PDB entry 6L0I | X-ray diffraction, 2.20 A resolution | chains A and C

== Chain A (and C) ==
Protein: Dihydroorotase
Source organism: Saccharomyces cerevisiae S288C
Notes: EC 3.5.2.3; chain C of this document is another copy of the same molecule, construct and numbering; everything in this record applies to it too
UniProt: P20051 (PYRC_YEAST); numbering as in UniProt (aligned over 1-364)
Sequence (372 residues; numbered 1 to 372; the number before each row is that of its first residue):
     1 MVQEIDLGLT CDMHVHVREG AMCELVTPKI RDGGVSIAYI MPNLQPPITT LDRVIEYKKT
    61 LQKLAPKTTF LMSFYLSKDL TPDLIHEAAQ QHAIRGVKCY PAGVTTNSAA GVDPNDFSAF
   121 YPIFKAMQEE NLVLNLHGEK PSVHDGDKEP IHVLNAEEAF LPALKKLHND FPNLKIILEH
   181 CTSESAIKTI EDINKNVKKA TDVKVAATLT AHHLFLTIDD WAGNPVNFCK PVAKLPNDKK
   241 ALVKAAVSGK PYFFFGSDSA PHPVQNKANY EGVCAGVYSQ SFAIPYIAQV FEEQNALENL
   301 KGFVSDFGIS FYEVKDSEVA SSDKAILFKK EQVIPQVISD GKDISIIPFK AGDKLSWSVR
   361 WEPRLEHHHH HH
Not modelled in the structure: 1, 366-372
Sequence notes: expression tag (365-372)
Modified / non-standard residues: Lys-98 (lysine nz-carboxylic acid; KCX)
Bound ions: Zn2+ site 1: His-14, His-16, Lys-98, Asp-258 (together with (2S)-2-hydroxybutanedioic acid); Zn2+ site 2: Lys-98, His-137, His-180 (together with (2S)-2-hydroxybutanedioic acid)
Residues lining bound ligands: (2S)-2-hydroxybutanedioic acid (LMR): His-14, His-16, Arg-18, Asn-43, Lys-98, Thr-105, Thr-106, His-137, His-180, Lys-230, Asp-258, Ala-260, His-262, Ala-275, Gly-276

== Chain A / chain C interface ==
Pairs across the interface (61; chain A residue first):
  Ser-142(A) with Asp-219(C), hydrogen bond
  His-144(A) with Thr-217(C); Pro-236(C); Lys-239(C)
  Pro-150(A) with Pro-236(C), hydrophobic
  His-152(A) with Asp-219(C); Leu-235(C); Pro-236(C)
  Val-153(A) with Ile-218(C), hydrophobic; Asp-219(C), hydrogen bond (backbone-side chain)
  Leu-154(A) with Leu-154(C), hydrophobic; Ile-218(C), hydrophobic
  Thr-217(A) with His-144(C)
  Ile-218(A) with Leu-154(C), hydrophobic; Ile-218(C), hydrophobic
  Asp-219(A) with Ser-142(C), hydrogen bond; His-144(C), salt bridge; His-152(C); Val-153(C), hydrogen bond (side chain-backbone)
  Trp-221(A) with Trp-221(C), hydrophobic
  Ala-222(A) with Trp-221(C), hydrophobic; Phe-228(C)
  Gly-223(A) with Phe-228(C); Gly-272(C), hydrogen bond (backbone-backbone); Val-273(C), hydrogen bond (backbone-backbone)
  Asn-224(A) with Tyr-270(C); Glu-271(C); Gly-272(C), hydrogen bond (side chain-backbone)
  Pro-225(A) with Asn-269(C); Tyr-270(C); Val-273(C)
  Val-226(A) with Tyr-270(C), hydrogen bond (backbone-backbone)
  Phe-228(A) with Ala-222(C); Gly-223(C)
  Leu-235(A) with His-152(C); Leu-154(C), hydrophobic
  Pro-236(A) with His-144(C); Pro-150(C), hydrophobic; His-152(C)
  Val-264(A) with Tyr-270(C), hydrophobic
  Lys-267(A) with Asn-269(C); Tyr-270(C)
  Ala-268(A) with Ala-268(C); Asn-269(C); Tyr-270(C)
  Asn-269(A) with Pro-225(C); Lys-267(C); Ala-268(C)
  Tyr-270(A) with Asn-224(C); Pro-225(C); Val-226(C), hydrogen bond (backbone-backbone); Val-264(C), hydrophobic; Ala-268(C); Ile-347(C)
  Glu-271(A) with Gly-223(C); Asn-224(C)
  Gly-272(A) with Gly-223(C), hydrogen bond (backbone-backbone); Asn-224(C), hydrogen bond (backbone-side chain)
  Val-273(A) with Gly-223(C), hydrogen bond (backbone-backbone); Pro-225(C)
  Ile-347(A) with Tyr-270(C)
Also at the interface, not in a pair above, chain A (28 interface residues in all): Ile-151
Also at the interface, not in a pair above, chain C (29 interface residues in all): Ile-151

== In short ==
28 residues of chain A face 29 of chain C across their interface; the contacts include 12 hydrogen bonds and 1
salt bridge. Among the polar pairs are Asp-219(A)/His-144(C), Ser-142(A)/Asp-219(C) and Val-153(A)/Asp-219(C).
Bound to chain A: (2S)-2-hydroxybutanedioic acid.
Chain A and chain C are both Dihydroorotase (Saccharomyces cerevisiae S288C); the structure, Crystal structure
of dihydroorotase in complex with malate at pH6.5 from Saccharomyces cerevisiae, was determined by X-ray
diffraction, deposited together with 6L0B, 6L0F, 6L0G, 6L0H and 6L0K.
